Entry 7XK7 (electron microscopy, 2.90 A resolution); this record covers chains A and B of the 6 polymer chains in the assembly.

[Chain A]
Protein: Na(+)-translocating NADH-quinone reductase subunit A
From: Vibrio cholerae O395
Notes: EC 7.2.1.1
UniProtKB: A5F5X1 (NQRA_VIBC3); residue numbers follow UniProt; this construct covers 1-446
Amino-acid sequence (446 residues; row label = number of the first residue in the row):
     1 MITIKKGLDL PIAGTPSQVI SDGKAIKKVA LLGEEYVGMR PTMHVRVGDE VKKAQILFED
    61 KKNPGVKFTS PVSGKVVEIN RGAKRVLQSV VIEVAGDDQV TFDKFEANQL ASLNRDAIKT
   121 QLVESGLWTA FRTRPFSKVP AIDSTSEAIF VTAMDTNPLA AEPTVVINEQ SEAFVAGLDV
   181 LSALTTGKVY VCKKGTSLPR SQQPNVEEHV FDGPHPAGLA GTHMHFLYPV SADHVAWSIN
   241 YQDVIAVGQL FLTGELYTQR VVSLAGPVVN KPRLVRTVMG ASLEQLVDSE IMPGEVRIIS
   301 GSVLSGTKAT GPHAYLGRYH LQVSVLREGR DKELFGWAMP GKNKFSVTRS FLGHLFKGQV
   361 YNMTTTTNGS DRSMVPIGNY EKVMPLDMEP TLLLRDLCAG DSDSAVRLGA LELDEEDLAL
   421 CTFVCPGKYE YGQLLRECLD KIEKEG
Reported in the primary citation:
  - binding site for Korormicin: Trp-337

[Chain B]
Protein: Na(+)-translocating NADH-quinone reductase subunit B
From: Vibrio cholerae O395
Notes: EC 7.2.1.1
UniProtKB: A5F5X0 (NQRB_VIBC3); residues 1-415 here = UniProt positions 1-415
Amino-acid sequence (415 residues; numbered 1 to 415; the number before each row is that of its first residue):
     1 MGLKKFLEDI EHHFEPGGKH EKWFALYEAA ATLFYTPGLV TKRSSHVRDS VDLKRIMIMV
    61 WLAVFPAMFW GMYNAGGQAI AALNHLYSGD QLAAIVAGNW HYWLTEMLGG TMSSDAGWGS
   121 KMLLGATYFL PIYATVFIVG GFWEVLFCMV RKHEVNEGFF VTSILFALIV PPTLPLWQAA
   181 LGITFGVVVA KEVFGGTGRN FLNPALAGRA FLFFAYPAQI SGDLVWTAAD GYSGATALSQ
   241 WAQGGAGALI NNATGQTITW MDAFIGNIPG SIGEVSTLAL MIGAAFIVYM GIASWRIIGG
   301 VMIGMILLST LFNVIGSDTN AMFNMPWHWH LVLGGFAFGM FFMATDPVSA SFTNSGKWAY
   361 GILIGVMCVL IRVVNPAYPE GMMLAILFAN LFAPLFDHVV VERNIKRRLA RYGKQ
Unresolved in the structure: 1, 414-415
Glycans and other covalent adducts: flavin mononucleotide (FMN) linked to Thr-236
Small-molecule neighbours:
  - FMN (flavin mononucleotide), molecule 1: Ile-169, Leu-206, Arg-209, Phe-213, Trp-226, Ala-237, Leu-238, Ser-239, Gly-270, Ser-271, Glu-274, Gly-334, Gly-335, Phe-338, Gly-339, Met-343, Tyr-378, Pro-379, Glu-380, Gly-381, Met-382, Met-383, Leu-384
  - FMN, molecule 2: Phe-213, Phe-214, Pro-217, Ser-221, Gly-222, Asp-223, Gln-243, Ala-377, Tyr-378, Pro-379
  - Korormicin (IQT): Trp-23, Leu-33, Lys-54, Met-57, Ile-58, Phe-137, Ile-138, Gly-141, Phe-142, Glu-144, Val-145, Leu-146, Met-149, Asn-156, Glu-157, Gly-158, Phe-159, Phe-160
  - riboflavin (RBF): Ile-56, Met-57, Val-60, Gly-158, Val-161, Thr-162, Leu-165, Lys-191, Gly-196, Thr-197, Gly-198, Arg-199, Asn-200, Leu-202, Asn-203, Pro-204, Ala-205, Ile-292, Ala-293, Phe-342, Met-343, Thr-345, Asp-346, Pro-347, Val-348, Ser-349
UniProt features mapped onto this chain:
  - modified residue: Thr-236 (FMN phosphoryl threonine)
  - mutagenesis: Phe-185 (F185A: Decreases riboflavin content), Trp-226 (W226L: Decreases riboflavin content)
Reported in the primary citation:
  - conformationally variable residues (order/disorder transition, side-chain flip): Gly-2 to Leu-26, Phe-160
  - binding site for Korormicin: Trp-23, Met-57, Ile-58, Phe-142, Glu-144, Val-145, Glu-157, Phe-160
  - mutagenesis - E157A: decreased catalytic activity
  - mutagenesis - E157A (Kd 2.0 uM): decreased binding to Korormicin

[How chain A and chain B interact]
Pairs across the interface - 119 pairs, chain A then chain B:
  His-225(A) with Gly-413(B)
  Tyr-228(A) with Arg-411(B)
  Pro-229(A) with Arg-411(B), hydrogen bond (backbone-side chain)
  His-234(A) with Arg-411(B)
  Arg-297(A) with Val-40(B); Thr-41(B), hydrogen bond (side chain-backbone); His-46(B)
  Ile-299(A) with His-46(B)
  Val-303(A) with Ser-45(B); His-46(B), hydrogen bond (backbone-backbone)
  Leu-304(A) with Ser-44(B), hydrogen bond (backbone-side chain); Ser-45(B), hydrogen bond (backbone-backbone)
  Gly-306(A) with His-46(B)
  Lys-308(A) with Lys-42(B)
  Leu-326(A) with Val-47(B), hydrophobic
  Glu-328(A) with Val-40(B)
  Gly-329(A) with Leu-39(B); Val-40(B)
  Arg-330(A) with Gly-38(B); Val-40(B)
  Asp-331(A) with Thr-36(B); Gly-38(B)
  Lys-332(A) with Lys-4(B), hydrogen bond (backbone-side chain); Tyr-35(B); Thr-36(B); Pro-37(B)
  Glu-333(A) with Phe-34(B); Tyr-35(B); Thr-36(B), hydrogen bond (backbone-side chain)
  Leu-334(A) with Phe-34(B); Tyr-35(B)
  Phe-335(A) with Leu-33(B); Phe-34(B), hydrogen bond (backbone-backbone)
  Gly-336(A) with Thr-36(B)
  Trp-337(A) with Leu-33(B), hydrogen bond (side chain-backbone); Lys-54(B); Arg-55(B), hydrogen bond (backbone-side chain)
  Ala-338(A) with Arg-55(B)
  Met-339(A) with Arg-55(B), hydrogen bond (backbone-side chain)
  Lys-344(A) with Ser-50(B)
  Phe-345(A) with Ser-50(B), hydrogen bond (backbone-side chain)
  Ser-346(A) with Asp-49(B), hydrogen bond; Val-51(B)
  Val-347(A) with Asp-49(B), hydrogen bond (backbone-side chain)
  Thr-348(A) with Met-290(B)
  Arg-349(A) with Tyr-289(B), hydrogen bond (side chain-backbone); Met-290(B), hydrogen bond (backbone-backbone)
  Ser-350(A) with Arg-55(B), hydrogen bond (backbone-side chain); Met-290(B); Ile-292(B)
  Phe-351(A) with Ser-50(B); Val-51(B); Arg-55(B)
  His-354(A) with Tyr-289(B), hydrogen bond
  Met-363(A) with Val-47(B), hydrophobic
  Thr-364(A) with His-46(B); Val-47(B)
  Thr-365(A) with Val-40(B); Thr-41(B), hydrogen bond (backbone-backbone); His-46(B)
  Thr-366(A) with Leu-39(B); Thr-41(B); Arg-48(B)
  Thr-367(A) with Leu-39(B), hydrogen bond (backbone-backbone); Val-40(B); Thr-41(B)
  Asn-368(A) with Arg-48(B); Asp-49(B); Ser-50(B); Val-51(B); Asp-52(B)
  Gly-369(A) with Asp-52(B)
  Ser-370(A) with Pro-37(B)
  Asp-371(A) with Glu-154(B)
  Arg-372(A) with Glu-154(B), salt bridge; Asn-156(B); Glu-157(B), salt bridge
  Ser-373(A) with Thr-197(B), hydrogen bond (side chain-backbone); Arg-199(B), hydrogen bond
  Val-375(A) with Leu-53(B), hydrophobic; Pro-347(B), hydrophobic
  Pro-376(A) with Pro-347(B); Phe-352(B), hydrophobic
  Ile-377(A) with Ile-56(B), hydrophobic; Gly-291(B)
  Glu-381(A) with Phe-352(B)
  Asp-387(A) with Asn-404(B); Arg-407(B), salt bridge; Arg-408(B), hydrogen bond (backbone-side chain); Tyr-412(B)
  Met-388(A) with Arg-408(B)
  Glu-389(A) with Thr-353(B); Val-400(B)
  Thr-391(A) with Phe-352(B)
  Leu-392(A) with Phe-352(B), hydrophobic; Val-401(B), hydrophobic
  Arg-395(A) with Gly-198(B), hydrogen bond (side chain-backbone); Phe-352(B)
  Arg-407(A) with Glu-402(B), salt bridge; Ile-405(B); Arg-408(B), hydrogen bond (backbone-side chain)
  Leu-408(A) with Val-401(B), hydrophobic; Ile-405(B), hydrophobic; Arg-408(B)
  Glu-412(A) with Arg-408(B), salt bridge; Gly-413(B)
  Thr-422(A) with Ser-45(B); Arg-48(B)
  Phe-423(A) with Ser-45(B); Val-47(B); Asp-49(B), hydrogen bond (backbone-backbone)
  Pro-426(A) with Asp-52(B); Leu-53(B)
  Lys-428(A) with Asp-49(B), hydrogen bond (side chain-backbone); Val-51(B), hydrogen bond (side chain-backbone)
  Glu-430(A) with Lys-42(B); Arg-43(B), salt bridge; Arg-48(B), salt bridge
  Gln-433(A) with Arg-43(B), hydrogen bond
Also at the interface, not in a pair above, chain A (73 interface residues in all): Ser-302, Ser-305, Pro-340, Gly-341, Leu-355, Met-374, Asn-379, Gly-409, Ala-419, Val-424, Tyr-429
Also at the interface, not in a pair above, chain B (55 interface residues in all): Thr-32, Ile-58, Met-59, Val-155, Val-348, Asn-354, Asp-397

[In short]
The interface between chain A and chain B involves 73 residues on one side and 55 on the other; the contacts
include 29 hydrogen bonds and 7 salt bridges. Polar contacts include Arg-372(A)/Glu-154(B),
Arg-372(A)/Glu-157(B) and Asp-387(A)/Arg-407(B). The paper reports a binding site for Korormicin at Trp-337(A)
and Trp-23(B) among others; E157A of chain B reduces catalytic activity.
Here chain A is Na(+)-translocating NADH-quinone reductase subunit A and chain B is Na(+)-translocating
NADH-quinone reductase subunit B, both from Vibrio cholerae O395. Entry 7XK7 (Cryo-EM structure of Na+-pumping
NADH-ubiquinone oxidoreductase from Vibrio cholerae, with korormicin) was determined by electron microscopy
together with 7XK3, 7XK4, 7XK5 and 7XK6 from the same study.
